Entry 8FLT (electron microscopy, 3.03 A resolution); this record covers chains B and G of the 6 polymer chains in the assembly.

Chain B:
Molecule: Guanine nucleotide-binding protein G(I)/G(S)/G(T) subunit beta-1
Source organism: Homo sapiens
UniProt: P62873 (GBB1_HUMAN); residue numbers follow UniProt; this construct covers 2-340
Amino-acid sequence (340 residues; row label = number of the first residue in the row):
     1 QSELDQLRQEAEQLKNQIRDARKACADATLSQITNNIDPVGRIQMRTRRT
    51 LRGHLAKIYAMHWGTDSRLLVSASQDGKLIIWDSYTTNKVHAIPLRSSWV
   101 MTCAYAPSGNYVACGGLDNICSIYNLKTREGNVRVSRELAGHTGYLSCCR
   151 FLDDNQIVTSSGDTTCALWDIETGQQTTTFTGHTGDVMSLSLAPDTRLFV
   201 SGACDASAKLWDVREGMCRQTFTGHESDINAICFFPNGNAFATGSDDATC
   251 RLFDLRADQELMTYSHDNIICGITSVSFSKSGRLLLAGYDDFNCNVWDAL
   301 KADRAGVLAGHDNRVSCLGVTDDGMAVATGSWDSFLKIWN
Not modelled in the structure: 1-2
Differences from the reference sequence: expression tag (1)
UniProt features mapped onto this chain:
  - modified residue: Ser2 (N-acetylserine), His266 (Phosphohistidine)
  - natural variant: Leu30 (L30F: In MRD42; uncertain significance), Arg52 (R52G: In MRD42), Gly64 (G64V: In MRD42), Asp76 (D76E: In MRD42; D76G: In MRD42), Gly77 (G77S: In MRD42), Lys78 (K78R: In MRD42), Ile80 (I80N: In MRD42; I80T: In MRD42), His91 (H91R: In MRD42; uncertain significance), Ala92 (A92T: In MRD42), Pro94 (P94S: In MRD42), Leu95 (L95P: In MRD42), Arg96 (R96L: In MRD42), 5 further natural variant entries in UniProt

Chain G:
Molecule: Guanine nucleotide-binding protein G(I)/G(S)/G(O) subunit gamma-2
Source organism: Homo sapiens
UniProt: P59768 (GBG2_HUMAN); numbering as in UniProt (aligned over 5-62)
Amino-acid sequence (58 residues; each row starts with the number of its first residue):
     5 NTASIAQARKLVEQLKMEANIDRIKVSKAAADLMAYCEAHAKEDPLLTPV
    55 PASENPFR
Not modelled in the structure: 5-7

Interface between chain B and chain G:
Residue-residue contacts (80; chain B residue first):
  Leu4(B) - Ser8(G)
  Leu7(B) - Ala12(G)  hydrophobic
  Leu7(B) - Arg13(G)
  Leu7(B) - Val16(G)
  Glu10(B) - Val16(G)
  Glu10(B) - Lys20(G)  salt bridge
  Ala11(B) - Leu19(G)
  Leu14(B) - Val16(G)
  Leu14(B) - Leu19(G)  hydrophobic
  Leu14(B) - Lys20(G)
  Lys15(B) - Leu19(G)
  Ile18(B) - Leu19(G)  hydrophobic
  Ile18(B) - Ala23(G)  hydrophobic
  Ile18(B) - Arg27(G)
  Ala21(B) - Arg27(G)
  Cys25(B) - Arg27(G)
  Cys25(B) - Ile28(G)
  Cys25(B) - Lys29(G)
  Cys25(B) - Val30(G)  hydrogen bond (backbone-backbone)
  Ala26(B) - Val30(G)  hydrophobic
  Asp27(B) - Lys29(G)  salt bridge
  Asp27(B) - Ser31(G)  hydrogen bond
  Ala28(B) - Val30(G)
  Leu30(B) - Ala34(G)  hydrophobic
  Ile33(B) - Ala34(G)  hydrophobic
  Ile33(B) - Met38(G)
  Thr34(B) - Met38(G)
  Ile37(B) - Met38(G)  hydrophobic
  Ile37(B) - Glu42(G)
  Val40(B) - Leu51(G)  hydrophobic
  Ile43(B) - Leu51(G)
  Met45(B) - Leu50(G)  hydrophobic
  Arg48(B) - Asn59(G)
  Arg48(B) - Phe61(G)
  Arg49(B) - Pro60(G)
  Arg49(B) - Phe61(G)  hydrogen bond (side chain-backbone)
  Arg49(B) - Arg62(G)
  Trp63(B) - Phe61(G)  hydrophobic
  Ser84(B) - Phe61(G)
  Tyr85(B) - Pro60(G)
  Tyr85(B) - Phe61(G)  hydrophobic
  Cys218(B) - Gln18(G)  hydrogen bond (backbone-side chain)
  Gln220(B) - Ile25(G)
  Thr221(B) - Glu22(G)  hydrogen bond
  Phe235(B) - Tyr40(G)  hydrophobic
  Phe235(B) - Cys41(G)  hydrophobic
  Pro236(B) - Tyr40(G)
  Asn237(B) - Tyr40(G)
  Leu252(B) - Leu37(G)  hydrophobic
  Asp254(B) - Ala33(G)
  Arg256(B) - Arg27(G)
  Arg256(B) - Ile28(G)  hydrogen bond (backbone-backbone)
  Arg256(B) - Asp36(G)  salt bridge
  Ala257(B) - Arg27(G)
  Ala257(B) - Ile28(G)
  Ala257(B) - Val30(G)  hydrophobic
  Asp258(B) - Arg27(G)  salt bridge
  Gln259(B) - Val30(G)
  Leu261(B) - Val30(G)  hydrophobic
  Leu261(B) - Leu37(G)  hydrophobic
  Ser279(B) - Asp48(G)  hydrogen bond
  Lys280(B) - Glu47(G)
  Lys280(B) - Asp48(G)  hydrogen bond (backbone-side chain)
  Ser281(B) - Tyr40(G)
  Ser281(B) - Cys41(G)
  Ser281(B) - His44(G)
  Ser281(B) - Asp48(G)  hydrogen bond
  Arg283(B) - Leu51(G)
  Leu284(B) - Leu51(G)
  Val320(B) - Leu50(G)  hydrophobic
  Asp323(B) - Pro49(G)
  Gly324(B) - Pro49(G)
  Gly324(B) - Leu50(G)
  Met325(B) - Pro49(G)  hydrophobic
  Met325(B) - Leu50(G)
  Ala326(B) - Phe61(G)  hydrophobic
  Val327(B) - Leu50(G)  hydrophobic
  Ile338(B) - Phe61(G)  hydrophobic
  Asn340(B) - Asn59(G)  hydrogen bond
  Asn340(B) - Phe61(G)
Other interface residues (no listed pair), chain B (59 interface residues in all): Gln17, Arg22, Ala24, Lys209, Arg219, Ala240, Gly282, Leu300, Trp339
Other interface residues (no listed pair), chain G (39 interface residues in all): Ile9, Asp26, Ala35, Ala45, Val54, Glu58

In short:
59 residues of chain B and 39 residues of chain G are in contact, with 10 hydrogen bonds and 4 salt bridges.
Among the polar pairs are Glu10(B)-Lys20(G), Asp27(B)-Lys29(G) and Arg256(B)-Asp36(G).
Here chain B is Guanine nucleotide-binding protein G(I)/G(S)/G(T) subunit beta-1 and chain G is Guanine
nucleotide-binding protein G(I)/G(S)/G(O) subunit gamma-2, both from Homo sapiens. Entry 8FLT (Human PTH1R in
complex with M-PTH(1-14) and Gs) was determined by electron microscopy together with 8FLQ, 8FLR, 8FLS and 8FLU
from the same study.
